Entry 5WBO (X-ray diffraction, 2.25 A resolution); this record covers chains A and B.

== Chain A (and B) ==
Name: Ketohexokinase
Organism: Homo sapiens
Notes: EC 2.7.1.3; chain B of this document is another copy of the same molecule, construct and numbering; everything in this record applies to it too
UniProtKB: P50053 (KHK_HUMAN); residues 5-298 here = UniProt positions 5-298
Chain sequence (313 residues; numbered -14 to 298; the number before each row is that of its first residue; numbers below 1 keep their minus sign (Met-14 is residue -14)):
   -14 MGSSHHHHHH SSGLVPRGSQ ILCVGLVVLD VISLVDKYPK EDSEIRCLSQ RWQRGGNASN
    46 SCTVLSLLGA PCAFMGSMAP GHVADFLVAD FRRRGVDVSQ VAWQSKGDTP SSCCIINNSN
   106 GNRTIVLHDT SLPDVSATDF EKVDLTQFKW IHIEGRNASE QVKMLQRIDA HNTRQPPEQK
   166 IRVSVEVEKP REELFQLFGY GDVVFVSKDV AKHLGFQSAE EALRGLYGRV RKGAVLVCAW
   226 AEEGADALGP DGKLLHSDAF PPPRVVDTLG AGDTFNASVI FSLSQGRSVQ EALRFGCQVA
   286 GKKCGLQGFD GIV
Disordered / not traced: -14 to 2 (chain B: -14 to -3)
Differences from the reference sequence: expression tag (-14 to 4)
Swiss-Prot annotation at these positions:
  - binding site (beta-D-fructose): Asp15, Gly41, Asn42, Asn45, Asp258
  - binding site (ATP): Arg108, Ala226 to Gly229, Gly255 to Asp258
  - natural variant: Gly40 (G40R: In FRUCT), Ala43 (A43T: In FRUCT)
Ligand contacts: A1Y (4,6-dimethyl-2-(morpholin-4-yl)pyridine-3-carbonitrile): Ala224, Ala226, Glu227, Gly229, Ala244, Phe245, Pro246, Thr253, Ala256, Phe260, Cys282, Ala285, Gly286, Cys289

== How chain A and chain B interact ==
Pairs across the interface (69):
  Leu14(A) with Trp37(B), hydrophobic
  Ser18(A) with Val111(B)
  Val20(A) with Val111(B), hydrophobic
  Tyr23(A) with Pro24(B), hydrogen bond (side chain-backbone); Glu26(B)
  Pro24(A) with Tyr23(B), hydrogen bond (backbone-side chain)
  Lys25(A) with Tyr23(B); Thr109(B)
  Glu26(A) with Tyr23(B); Asn102(B), hydrogen bond; Asn105(B), hydrogen bond; Asn107(B); Thr109(B)
  Asp27(A) with Asn107(B); Arg108(B); Thr109(B), hydrogen bond (backbone-side chain)
  Ser28(A) with Thr109(B); Ile110(B), hydrogen bond (backbone-backbone)
  Glu29(A) with Ile110(B); Leu112(B)
  Ile30(A) with Ile110(B), hydrogen bond (backbone-backbone); Val111(B); Leu112(B), hydrogen bond (backbone-backbone)
  Arg31(A) with Leu112(B); His113(B), hydrogen bond (side chain-backbone)
  Cys32(A) with Val111(B), hydrophobic; Leu112(B), hydrogen bond (backbone-backbone); Asp114(B)
  Leu33(A) with Asp114(B)
  Ser34(A) with Asp114(B)
  Gln35(A) with Asp93(B); Ser96(B), hydrogen bond (side chain-backbone); Asp114(B), hydrogen bond (backbone-side chain)
  Trp37(A) with Trp37(B), hydrophobic; His67(B); Val68(B)
  Phe71(A) with His67(B)
  Ser96(A) with Gln35(B), hydrogen bond; Trp37(B)
  Cys98(A) with Val16(B), hydrophobic; Cys98(B), hydrophobic
  Ile100(A) with Ile100(B), hydrophobic; Val111(B), hydrophobic
  Asn102(A) with Glu26(B), hydrogen bond
  Asn105(A) with Glu26(B)
  Asn107(A) with Glu26(B); Asp27(B)
  Arg108(A) with Asp27(B), salt bridge; Glu29(B), salt bridge
  Thr109(A) with Pro24(B); Lys25(B); Glu26(B); Asp27(B), hydrogen bond (side chain-backbone); Ser28(B)
  Ile110(A) with Ser28(B), hydrogen bond (backbone-backbone); Glu29(B); Ile30(B), hydrogen bond (backbone-backbone)
  Val111(A) with Ser18(B); Val20(B), hydrophobic; Ile30(B); Cys32(B), hydrophobic
  Leu112(A) with Ile30(B), hydrogen bond (backbone-backbone); Arg31(B); Cys32(B), hydrogen bond (backbone-backbone)
  His113(A) with Cys32(B); Gln35(B)
  Asp114(A) with Arg31(B), salt bridge
  Arg141(A) with Arg31(B)
  Glu173(A) with Glu29(B)
Interface residues without a listed pair, chain A (39 interface residues in all): Val16, His67, Val68, Ser97, Lys174, Thr253
Interface residues without a listed pair, chain B (36 interface residues in all): Ser34, Thr94, Pro95, Ser97, Thr115

== Summary ==
39 residues of chain A face 36 of chain B across their interface; the contacts include 19 hydrogen bonds and 3
salt bridges. Polar contacts include Arg108(A)-Asp27(B), Arg108(A)-Glu29(B) and Asp114(A)-Arg31(B). Bound to
chain A: compound A1Y.
Both chains are Ketohexokinase (Homo sapiens). Entry 5WBO (Structure of human Ketohexokinase complexed with
hits from fragment screening) was determined by X-ray diffraction (same publication as 5WBM, 5WBP, 5WBQ, 5WBR
and 5WBZ).
